Entry 6C6U (electron microscopy, 3.70 A resolution); this record covers chains A and I of the 9 polymer chains in the assembly.

Chain A:
Molecule: 29-nt DNA strand
Sequence (29 nucleotides; each row starts with the number of its first residue):
     1 GGGCTGCGGTAGCGTGACGGCGAATACCC
Unresolved in the structure: 7-13

Chain I:
Protein: DNA-directed RNA polymerase subunit beta
Organism: Escherichia coli (strain K12)
Notes: EC 2.7.7.6
UniProtKB: P0A8V2 (RPOB_ECOLI); residues 1-1342 here = UniProt positions 1-1342
Chain sequence (1342 residues; numbered 1 to 1342; the number before each row is that of its first residue):
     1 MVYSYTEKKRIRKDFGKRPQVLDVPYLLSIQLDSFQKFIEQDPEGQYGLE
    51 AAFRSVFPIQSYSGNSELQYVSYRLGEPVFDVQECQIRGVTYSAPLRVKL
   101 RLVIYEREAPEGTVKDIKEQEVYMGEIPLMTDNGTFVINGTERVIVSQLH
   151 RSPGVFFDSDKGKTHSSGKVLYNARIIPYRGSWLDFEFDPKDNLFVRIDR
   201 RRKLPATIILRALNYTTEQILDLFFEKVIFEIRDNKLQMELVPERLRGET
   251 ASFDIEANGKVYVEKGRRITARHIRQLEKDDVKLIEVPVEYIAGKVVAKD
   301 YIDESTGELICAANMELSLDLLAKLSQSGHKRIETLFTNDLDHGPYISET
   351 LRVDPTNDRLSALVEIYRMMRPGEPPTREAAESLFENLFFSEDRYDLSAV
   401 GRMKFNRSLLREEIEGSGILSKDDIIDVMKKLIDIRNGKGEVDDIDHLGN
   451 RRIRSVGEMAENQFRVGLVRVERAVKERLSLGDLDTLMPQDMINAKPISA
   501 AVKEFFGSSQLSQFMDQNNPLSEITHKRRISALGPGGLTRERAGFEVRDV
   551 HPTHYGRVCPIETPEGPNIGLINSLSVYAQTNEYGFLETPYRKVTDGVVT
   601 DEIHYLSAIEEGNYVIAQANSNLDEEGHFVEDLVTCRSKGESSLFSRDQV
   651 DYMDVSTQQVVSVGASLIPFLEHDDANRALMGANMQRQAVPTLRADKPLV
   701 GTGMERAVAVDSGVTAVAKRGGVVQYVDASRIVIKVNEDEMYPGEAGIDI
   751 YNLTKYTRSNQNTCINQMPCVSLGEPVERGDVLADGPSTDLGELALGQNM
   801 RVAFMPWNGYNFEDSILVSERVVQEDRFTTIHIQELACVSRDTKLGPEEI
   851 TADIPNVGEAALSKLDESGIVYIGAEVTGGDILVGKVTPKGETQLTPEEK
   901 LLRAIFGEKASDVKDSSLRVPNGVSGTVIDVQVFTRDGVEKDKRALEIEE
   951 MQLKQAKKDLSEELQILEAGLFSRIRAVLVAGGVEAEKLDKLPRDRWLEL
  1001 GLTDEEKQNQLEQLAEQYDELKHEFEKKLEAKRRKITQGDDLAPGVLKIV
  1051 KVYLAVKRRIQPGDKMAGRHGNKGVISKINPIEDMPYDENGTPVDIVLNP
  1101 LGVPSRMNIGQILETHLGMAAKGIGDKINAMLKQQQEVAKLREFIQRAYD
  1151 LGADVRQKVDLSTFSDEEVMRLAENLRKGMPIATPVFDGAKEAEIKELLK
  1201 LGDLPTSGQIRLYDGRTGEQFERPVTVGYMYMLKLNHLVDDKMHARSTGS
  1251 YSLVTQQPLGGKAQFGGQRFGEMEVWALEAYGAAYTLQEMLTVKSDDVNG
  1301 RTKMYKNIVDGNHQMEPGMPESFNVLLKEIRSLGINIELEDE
Unresolved in the structure: 1, 890-912, 1342
Curated features (UniProtKB/Swiss-Prot):
  - modified residue (N6-acetyllysine): Lys1022, Lys1200
  - mutagenesis: Ile561 (I561S: Resistant to antibiotics salinamide A and B), Ile569 (I569S: Resistant to antibiotics salinamide A and B), Ala665 (A665E: Resistant to antibiotics salinamide A and B), Asp675 (D675A/G: Resistant to antibiotics salinamide A and B), Asn677 (N677H/K: Resistant to antibiotics salinamide A and B), Leu680 (L680M: Resistant to antibiotics salinamide A and B), Glu813 (E813K: Disrupts the enzyme's active center)

How chain A and chain I interact:
Contacting residue pairs (12; chain A residue first):
  DG14(A) - Asp199(I)  base contact
  DT15(A) - Arg175(I)  hydrogen bond to the phosphate
  DT15(A) - Gly181(I)  base contact
  DT15(A) - Trp183(I)  base contact
  DT15(A) - Asp199(I)  hydrogen bond to the base
  DG16(A) - Arg151(I)  base contact
  DG16(A) - Arg175(I)  salt bridge to the phosphate
  DG16(A) - Ile445(I)  base contact
  DG16(A) - Arg451(I)  hydrogen bond to the base
  DG16(A) - Val547(I)  base contact
  DA17(A) - Arg542(I)  salt bridge to the phosphate
  DA17(A) - Ala543(I)  sugar contact
Also at the interface, not in a pair above, chain A (5 interface residues in all): DG19
Also at the interface, not in a pair above, chain I (18 interface residues in all): Lys163, Arg200, Arg201, Asp446, Gly536, Gly537, Leu538, Thr539

Overview:
The interface between chain A and chain I involves 5 residues on one side and 18 on the other, with 3 hydrogen
bonds and 2 salt bridges. Among the polar pairs are DT15(A)-Asp199(I), DG16(A)-Arg451(I) and
DT15(A)-Arg175(I).
Here chain A is a 29-nt DNA strand and chain I is DNA-directed RNA polymerase subunit beta (Escherichia coli
(strain K12)). Entry 6C6U (CryoEM structure of E.coli RNA polymerase elongation complex bound with NusG) was
determined by electron microscopy (same publication as 6C6S and 6C6T).
